Entry 9GO6 (electron microscopy, 2.90 A resolution); this record covers chains J and K of the 50 polymer chains in the assembly.

Chain J (and K):
Name: Flagellar hook-associated protein 1
Source organism: Salmonella enterica
Notes: chain K of this document is another copy of the same molecule, construct and numbering; everything in this record applies to it too
UniProt: P0A1J6 (FLGK_SALTI); residues 1-553 here = UniProt positions 1-553
Sequence (553 residues; each row starts with the number of its first residue):
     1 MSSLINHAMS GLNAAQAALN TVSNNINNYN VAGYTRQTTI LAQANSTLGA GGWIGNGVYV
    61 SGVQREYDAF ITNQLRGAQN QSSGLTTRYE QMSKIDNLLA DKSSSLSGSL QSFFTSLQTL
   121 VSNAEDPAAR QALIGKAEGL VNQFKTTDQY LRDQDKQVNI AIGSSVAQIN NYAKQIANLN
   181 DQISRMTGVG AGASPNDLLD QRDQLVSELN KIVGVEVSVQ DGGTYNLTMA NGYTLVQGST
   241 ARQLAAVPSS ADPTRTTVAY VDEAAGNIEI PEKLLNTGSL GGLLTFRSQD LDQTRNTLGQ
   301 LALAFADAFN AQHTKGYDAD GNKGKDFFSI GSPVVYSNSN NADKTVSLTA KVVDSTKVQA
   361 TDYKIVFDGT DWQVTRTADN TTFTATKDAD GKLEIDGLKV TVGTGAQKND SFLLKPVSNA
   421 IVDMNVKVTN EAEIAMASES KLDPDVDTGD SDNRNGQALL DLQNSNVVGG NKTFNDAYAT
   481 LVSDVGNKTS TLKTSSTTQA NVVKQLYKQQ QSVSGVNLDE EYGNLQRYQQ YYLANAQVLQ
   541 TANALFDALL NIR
Disordered / not traced: 553
What the authors report for this chain:
  - mutagenesis - D519R, D519S: unchanged localization

Interface between chain J and chain K:
Residue-residue contacts (68):
  Ser3(J) - Asn20(K)  hydrogen bond
  His7(J) - Asn20(K)  hydrogen bond
  His7(J) - Ser23(K)
  His7(J) - Asn24(K)  hydrogen bond
  His7(J) - Asn27(K)
  Ser10(J) - Asn27(K)
  Leu41(J) - Val31(K)
  Gln43(J) - Asn28(K)
  Gln43(J) - Asp197(K)
  Gln43(J) - Asp200(K)  hydrogen bond
  Gln43(J) - Gln201(K)
  Ala44(J) - Asp197(K)
  Leu48(J) - Pro195(K)  hydrophobic
  Gly52(J) - Ala193(K)
  Gly52(J) - Ser194(K)  hydrogen bond (backbone-backbone)
  Trp53(J) - Gln37(K)
  Trp53(J) - Val63(K)
  Trp53(J) - Gln64(K)
  Trp53(J) - Arg65(K)
  Trp53(J) - Ser194(K)
  Trp53(J) - Pro195(K)
  Trp53(J) - Asn196(K)
  Trp53(J) - Leu199(K)  hydrophobic
  Gly55(J) - Asn24(K)
  Asn56(J) - Asn24(K)
  Gly57(J) - Asn24(K)  hydrogen bond (backbone-side chain)
  Gly57(J) - Asn28(K)
  Val58(J) - Asn27(K)
  Val58(J) - Asn28(K)
  Phe70(J) - Gln157(K)  hydrogen bond (backbone-side chain)
  Phe70(J) - Ile160(K)  hydrophobic
  Phe70(J) - Ala161(K)  hydrophobic
  Phe70(J) - Ser164(K)
  Gln74(J) - Gln154(K)  hydrogen bond
  Gln74(J) - Gln157(K)
  Ser483(J) - Ala128(K)
  Asn487(J) - Gln131(K)  hydrogen bond (side chain-backbone)
  Asn487(J) - Ala132(K)
  Asn487(J) - Gly135(K)
  Asn487(J) - Lys136(K)  hydrogen bond
  Thr491(J) - Gly135(K)
  Thr491(J) - Gly139(K)
  Ser495(J) - Asn142(K)  hydrogen bond
  Thr498(J) - Ser103(K)
  Thr498(J) - Gln143(K)
  Gln499(J) - Thr146(K)  hydrogen bond
  Gln499(J) - Tyr150(K)  hydrogen bond
  Val502(J) - Tyr150(K)  hydrophobic
  Gln505(J) - Asn97(K)
  Gln505(J) - Leu98(K)
  Gln509(J) - Glu90(K)
  Gln509(J) - Lys94(K)  hydrogen bond
  Gln509(J) - Asn97(K)
  Arg527(J) - Tyr29(K)
  Tyr528(J) - Asn30(K)
  Tyr531(J) - Ile26(K)
  Tyr531(J) - Asn27(K)  hydrogen bond (side chain-backbone)
  Tyr531(J) - Tyr29(K)  hydrophobic
  Ala534(J) - Ile26(K)  hydrophobic
  Asn535(J) - Asn27(K)  hydrogen bond
  Val538(J) - Ile26(K)  hydrophobic
  Thr541(J) - Leu525(K)
  Leu545(J) - Leu19(K)  hydrophobic
  Leu545(J) - Tyr532(K)  hydrogen bond (backbone-side chain)
  Leu549(J) - Leu12(K)  hydrophobic
  Leu549(J) - Tyr532(K)
  Ile552(J) - Leu539(K)  hydrophobic
  Ile552(J) - Gln540(K)  hydrogen bond (backbone-side chain)
Interface residues without a listed pair, chain J (45 interface residues in all): Leu4, Ala8, Ala42, Ser46, Gly51, Ile71, Asn73, Thr480, Asp484, Lys488, Ala548
Interface residues without a listed pair, chain K (52 interface residues in all): Tyr34, Pro127, Glu138, Gln149, Gln529

Overview:
Chain J and chain K form an interface of 45 and 52 residues respectively, with 18 hydrogen bonds. Among the
polar pairs are Ser3(J)-Asn20(K), His7(J)-Asn20(K) and His7(J)-Asn24(K). From the paper: D519R and D519S of
chain J leave localization unchanged.
Both chains are Flagellar hook-associated protein 1 (Salmonella enterica). Entry 9GO6 (Salmonella
hook-filament junction complex) was determined by electron microscopy (same publication as 9GNZ and 9GSX).
